Entry 3HRC (X-ray diffraction, 1.91 A resolution); this record covers chain A.

Chain A:
Name: 3-phosphoinositide-dependent protein kinase 1
Source organism: Homo sapiens
Notes: EC 2.7.11.1; fragment: pdk1 kinase domain
UniProt: O15530 (PDPK1_HUMAN); residues 51-359 here = UniProt positions 51-359
Amino-acid sequence (311 residues; row label = number of the first residue in the row):
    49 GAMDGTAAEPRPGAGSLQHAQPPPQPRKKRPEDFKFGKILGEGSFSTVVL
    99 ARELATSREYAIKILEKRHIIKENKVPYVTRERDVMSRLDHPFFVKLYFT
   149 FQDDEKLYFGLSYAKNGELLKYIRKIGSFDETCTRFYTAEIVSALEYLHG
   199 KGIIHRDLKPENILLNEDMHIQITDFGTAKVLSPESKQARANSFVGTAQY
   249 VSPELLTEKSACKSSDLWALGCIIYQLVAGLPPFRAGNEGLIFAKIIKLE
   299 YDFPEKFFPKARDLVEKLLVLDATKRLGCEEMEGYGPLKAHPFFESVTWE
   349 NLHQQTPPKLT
Disordered / not traced: 49-75, 233-236
Modified / non-standard residues: Ser241 (phosphoserine; SEP)
Sequence notes: engineered mutation Gly288 (Tyr in O15530), Ala292 (Gln in O15530)
Small-molecule neighbours: ATP (adenosine-5'-triphosphate): Leu88, Gly89, Glu90, Gly91, Ser92, Ser94, Val96, Ala109, Lys111, Val143, Leu159, Ser160, Tyr161, Ala162, Glu166, Leu212, Thr222, Asp223
UniProt features mapped onto this chain:
  - active site: Asp205 (Proton acceptor)
  - binding site (ATP): Ser92 to Ser94, Lys111, Ser160 to Ala162, Glu166, Glu209, Asp223
  - modified residue: Ser241 (Phosphoserine), Lys304 (N6-acetyllysine), Thr354 (Phosphothreonine)

Overview:
Ligands of chain A: ATP. Curated annotation (UniProt) lists active-site residue Asp205 and 10 ATP-binding
residues.
Chain A is 3-phosphoinositide-dependent protein kinase 1 (Homo sapiens); the structure, Crystal structure of a
mutant of human PDK1 Kinase domain in complex with ATP, was determined by X-ray diffraction together with 3HRF
from the same study.
